PDB entry 9MSG | electron microscopy, 2.70 A resolution | chains G and H of the 14 polymer chains in the assembly

== Chain G (and H) ==
Molecule: DNA-directed RNA polymerase subunit alpha
From: Escherichia coli
Notes: EC 2.7.7.6; chain H of this document is another copy of the same molecule, construct and numbering; everything in this record applies to it too
UniProt: P0A7Z4 (RPOA_ECOLI); numbering as in UniProt (aligned over 1-329)
Amino-acid sequence (329 residues; each row starts with the number of its first residue):
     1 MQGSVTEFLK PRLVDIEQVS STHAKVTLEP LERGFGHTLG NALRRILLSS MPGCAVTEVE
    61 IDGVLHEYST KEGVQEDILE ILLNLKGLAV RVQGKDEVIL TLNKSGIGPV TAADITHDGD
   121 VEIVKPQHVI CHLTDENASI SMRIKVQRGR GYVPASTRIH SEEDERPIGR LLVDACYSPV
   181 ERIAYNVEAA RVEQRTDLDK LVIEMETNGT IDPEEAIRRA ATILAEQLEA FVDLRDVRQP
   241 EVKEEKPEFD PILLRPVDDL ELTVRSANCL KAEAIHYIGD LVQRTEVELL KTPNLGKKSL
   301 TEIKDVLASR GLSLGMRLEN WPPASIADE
Unresolved in the structure: 1-3, 159-164, 237-246, 326-329 (chain H: 1-3, 160-166, 234-329)
UniProt features mapped onto this chain:
  - region: E162 to E165 (Required for interaction with Crp at class II promoters)
  - modified residue: R265 (ADP-ribosylarginine), K297 (N6-acetyllysine), K298 (N6-acetyllysine)
  - mutagenesis: R45 (R45C: In rpoA112; temperature-sensitive, blocks RNA polymerase assembly), E162 to E165 (5-fold decrease in CRP-class II promoter-dependent transcription), E165 (E165K: 5-fold decrease in CRP-class II promoter-dependent transcription), R191 (R191C: In rpoA101; temperature-sensitive)

== How chain G and chain H interact ==
Pairs across the interface - 66 pairs, chain G then chain H:
  V5(G) - R148(H)
  V5(G) - G149(H)
  V5(G) - R150(H)  hydrogen bond (backbone-side chain)
  T6(G) - R150(H)
  F8(G) - R150(H)
  F8(G) - I223(H)  hydrophobic
  F8(G) - Q227(H)
  L9(G) - Q227(H)
  K10(G) - E226(H)  salt bridge
  P11(G) - Q227(H)
  P11(G) - A230(H)
  P11(G) - F231(H)
  L13(G) - F231(H)
  L28(G) - F231(H)  hydrophobic
  G34(G) - R45(H)  hydrogen bond (backbone-side chain)
  F35(G) - S50(H)
  F35(G) - I223(H)  hydrophobic
  F35(G) - Q227(H)
  H37(G) - R45(H)
  T38(G) - R45(H)  hydrogen bond
  L39(G) - L228(H)  hydrophobic
  A42(G) - T38(H)
  R45(G) - G34(H)  hydrogen bond (side chain-backbone)
  R45(G) - H37(H)
  R45(G) - T38(H)  hydrogen bond
  S50(G) - F8(H)
  S50(G) - F35(H)
  G149(G) - V5(H)
  R150(G) - S4(H)
  R150(G) - V5(H)  hydrogen bond (side chain-backbone)
  R150(G) - T6(H)
  R150(G) - E7(H)  hydrogen bond (side chain-backbone)
  R150(G) - F8(H)
  R218(G) - A230(H)  hydrogen bond (side chain-backbone)
  R218(G) - F231(H)
  R219(G) - T6(H)
  A221(G) - F231(H)  hydrophobic
  A221(G) - V232(H)
  T222(G) - D233(H)  hydrogen bond (side chain-backbone)
  I223(G) - F8(H)  hydrophobic
  I223(G) - F35(H)  hydrophobic
  L224(G) - L228(H)  hydrophobic
  A225(G) - V232(H)  hydrophobic
  Q227(G) - F8(H)
  Q227(G) - L9(H)  hydrogen bond (side chain-backbone)
  Q227(G) - K10(H)
  Q227(G) - L31(H)
  Q227(G) - F35(H)
  L228(G) - L39(H)  hydrophobic
  L228(G) - L224(H)  hydrophobic
  L228(G) - A225(H)
  E229(G) - K10(H)  salt bridge
  F231(G) - L28(H)  hydrophobic
  F231(G) - L39(H)  hydrophobic
  F231(G) - L43(H)  hydrophobic
  F231(G) - R218(H)
  F231(G) - A221(H)
  V232(G) - R218(H)
  V232(G) - A221(H)
  V232(G) - T222(H)
  L234(G) - V14(H)  hydrophobic
  L234(G) - E214(H)
  L234(G) - R218(H)  hydrogen bond (backbone-side chain)
  R235(G) - V14(H)
  D236(G) - V14(H)
  D236(G) - I16(H)
Other interface residues (no listed pair), chain G (40 interface residues in all): R12, N41, S49, P52, R148, E226, A230
Other interface residues (no listed pair), chain H (49 interface residues in all): P11, D15, V26, E32, R33, N41, A42, I46, P52, D96, L201, I203, I217

== Summary ==
The interface between chain G and chain H involves 40 residues on one side and 49 on the other; the contacts
include 11 hydrogen bonds and 2 salt bridges. Polar pairs include K10(G)-E226(H), E229(G)-K10(H) and
V5(G)-R150(H). From UniProt: 6 mutagenesis sites on chain G.
Both chains are DNA-directed RNA polymerase subunit alpha (Escherichia coli). Entry 9MSG (De novo SigN RNA
polymerase transcription initiation intermediate with bound SigN-RII) was determined by electron microscopy,
deposited together with 9MSE, 9MSF, 9MSH and 9MSJ.
